PDB entry 8TGW | electron microscopy, 3.60 A resolution | chains a and c of the 6 polymer chains in the assembly

== Chain a (and c) ==
Name: 1059 SOSIP Transmembrane protein gp41
From: Human immunodeficiency virus 1
Notes: engineered mutation(s): mutations to generate the 1059 SOSIP construct; chain c of this document is another copy of the same molecule, construct and numbering; everything in this record applies to it too
Sequence (153 residues; row label = number of the first residue in the row):
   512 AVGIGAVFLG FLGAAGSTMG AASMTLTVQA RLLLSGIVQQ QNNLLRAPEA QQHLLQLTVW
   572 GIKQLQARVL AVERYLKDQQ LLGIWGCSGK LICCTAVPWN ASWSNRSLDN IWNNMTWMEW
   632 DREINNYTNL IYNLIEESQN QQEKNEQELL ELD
Not modelled in the structure: 512-518, 549-573, 653-664
Disulfides: Cys-598/Cys-604
Covalent attachments: N-acetylglucosamine (NAG) linked to Asn-611, Asn-625

== How chain a and chain c interact ==
Contacting residue pairs (10; chain a residue first):
  Arg-542(a) / Glu-647(c)  salt bridge
  Leu-545(a) / Gln-591(c)
  Leu-545(a) / Ile-595(c)  hydrophobic
  Ser-546(a) / Gln-591(c)  hydrogen bond (backbone-side chain)
  Leu-576(a) / Gln-577(c)
  Arg-579(a) / Leu-581(c)
  Arg-579(a) / Glu-584(c)  salt bridge
  Val-583(a) / Leu-587(c)  hydrophobic
  Tyr-586(a) / Gln-591(c)  hydrogen bond
  Leu-587(a) / Leu-587(c)  hydrophobic
Also at the interface, not in a pair above, chain a (11 interface residues in all): Thr-538, Gly-547, Val-580
Also at the interface, not in a pair above, chain c (13 interface residues in all): Lys-574, Leu-576, Val-580, Val-583, Lys-588, Asn-651

== Summary ==
Chain a and chain c form an interface of 11 and 13 residues respectively; the contacts include 2 hydrogen
bonds and 2 salt bridges. Polar contacts include Arg-542(a)/Glu-647(c), Arg-579(a)/Glu-584(c) and
Ser-546(a)/Gln-591(c). N-acetylglucosamine is covalently linked to Asn-611(a) and Asn-625(a).
Both chains are 1059 SOSIP Transmembrane protein gp41 (Human immunodeficiency virus 1). Entry 8TGW (Cryo-EM
structure of 1059 SOSIP trimer purified via Galanthus nivalis lectin chromatography) was determined by
electron microscopy together with 8TGU from the same study.
